PDB entry 2HZ1 | X-ray diffraction, 1.80 A resolution | chain A

== Chain A ==
Molecule: Cyanoglobin
From: Synechocystis sp
Reference sequence: P73925 (GLBN_SYNY3); residues 2-124 here = UniProt positions 2-124
Amino-acid sequence (123 residues; each row starts with the number of its first residue):
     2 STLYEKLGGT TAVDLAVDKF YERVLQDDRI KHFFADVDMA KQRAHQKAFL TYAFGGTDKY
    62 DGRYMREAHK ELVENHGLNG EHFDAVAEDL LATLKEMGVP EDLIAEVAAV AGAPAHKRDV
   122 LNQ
UniProt features mapped onto this chain:
  - binding site (heme): H46, H70, H117
  - mutagenesis: H46 (H46A: Changes iron coordination), H117 (H117A: Increases heme dissociation from the Fe(2+) hexacoordinate complex)
Glycans and other covalent adducts: heme (HEM) linked to H117
Metal / ion sites: Cd2+ site 1: D15, D19, H33, H77; heme Fe: H46, H70; Cd2+ site 2: E72, D120
Residues lining bound ligands:
  - heme (HEM): F34, F35, V38, K42, H46, F50, Y53, Y61, Y65, M66, A69, H70, L73, L79, F84, V87, A112, V121
  - sulfur dioxide (SO2): G10, T11, T12

== Overview ==
Chain A binds sulfur dioxide. Heme is covalently linked to H117. The Cd2+ site 1 is built by D15, D19, H33 and
H77. H46 and H70 form the heme Fe site. UniProt lists 3 heme-binding residues and 2 mutagenesis sites.
Chain A is Cyanoglobin (Synechocystis sp); the structure, The x-ray crystal structure of ferrous Synechocystis
hemoglobin with a covalent linkage, was determined by X-ray diffraction, deposited together with 2HZ2 and
2HZ3.
